6CH8 - chains B and G of the 6 polymer chains in the assembly; structure by X-ray diffraction, 4.10 A resolution (low resolution: residue-level contacts below are approximate; hydrogen-bond / salt-bridge calls are withheld).

Chain B:
Name: Envelope glycoprotein gp41
Organism: Human immunodeficiency virus 1
UniProt: Q2N0S7 (Q2N0S7_9HIV1); residues 512-664 here correspond to UniProt positions 509-661 (UniProt number = residue number - 3)
Sequence (153 residues; row label = number of the first residue in the row):
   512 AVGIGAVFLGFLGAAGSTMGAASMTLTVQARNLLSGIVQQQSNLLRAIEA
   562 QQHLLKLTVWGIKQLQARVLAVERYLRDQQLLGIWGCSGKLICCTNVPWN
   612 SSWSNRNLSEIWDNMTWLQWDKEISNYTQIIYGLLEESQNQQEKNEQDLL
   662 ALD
Disordered / not traced: 512-519, 558-563
Covalent attachments: N-acetylglucosamine (NAG) linked to Asn611, Asn618, Asn637
Differences from the reference sequence: engineered mutation Cys605 (Thr602 in Q2N0S7)

Chain G:
Name: Envelope glycoprotein gp120
Organism: Human immunodeficiency virus 1
UniProt: Q2N0S6 (Q2N0S6_9HIV1); the construct lacks a stretch of the UniProt sequence and is renumbered around it, so the offset changes along the chain: 31-138 = UniProt 30-137; 147-185 = UniProt 138-176; 187-306 = UniProt 186-305; 309-321 = UniProt 306-318; 2 more segments
Sequence (479 residues; each row starts with the number of its first residue; note: 12 numbers in that range are skipped by the numbering (no residue carries them; nothing is unmodelled there); a row labelled like 185A-185I holds insertion residues (185A, then the next letters in order)):
    31 AENLWVTVYYGVPVWKDAETTLFCASDAKAYETEKHNVWATHACVPTDPN
    81 PQEIHLENVTEEFNMWKNNMVEQMHTDIISLWDQSLKPCVKLTPLCVTLQ
   131 CTNVTNNI
   147 TDDMRGELKNCSFNMTTELRDKKQKVYSLFYRLDVVQIN
185A-185I ENQGNRSNN
   187 SNKEYRLINCNTSAITQACPKVSFEPIPIHYCAPAGFAILKCKDKKFNGT
   237 GPCPSVSTVQCTHGIKPVVSTQLLLNGSLAEEEVMIRSENITNNAKNILV
   287 QFNTPVQINCTRPNNNTRKS
   309 IRIGPGQAFYATG
  321A D
   322 IIGDIRQAHCNVSKATWNETLGKVVKQLRKHFGNNTIIRFANSSGGDLEV
   372 TTHSFNCGGEFFYCNTSGLFNSTWISN
   400 TSVQGSNSTGSNDSITLPCRIKQIINMWQRIGQAMYAPPIQGVIRCVSNI
   450 TGLILTRDGGSTNSTTETFRPGGGDMRDNWRSELYKYKVVKIEPLGVAPT
   500 RCKRRVVGREKR
Disordered / not traced: 31, 147-150, 185A-185I, 400-409, 508-511
Cystine bridges: Cys54-Cys74, Cys126-Cys196, Cys296-Cys331, Cys378-Cys445, Cys385-Cys418
Covalent attachments: glycan linked to Asn88, Asn262, Asn332; N-acetylglucosamine (NAG) linked to Asn133, Asn156, Asn160, Asn197, Asn234, Asn295, Asn301, Asn355, Asn363, Asn392, Asn411, Asn448
Differences from the reference sequence: conflict Asn332 (Thr330 in Q2N0S6); engineered mutation Cys501 (Ala498 in Q2N0S6)

Chain B / chain G interface:
Pairs across the interface (97):
  Phe522(B) with Thr244(G)
  Leu523(B) with Trp45(G); Leu86(G); Ile491(G)
  Ala526(B) with Pro43(G); Trp45(G)
  Gly527(B) with Glu87(G); Asn88(G)
  Ala533(B) with Pro43(G)
  Leu537(B) with Tyr40(G); Gly41(G); Val42(G)
  Gln540(B) with Gly41(G); Pro43(G)
  Ala541(B) with Tyr40(G)
  Leu544(B) with Tyr40(G); Ala221(G); Gly222(G); Pro493(G)
  Leu545(B) with Ala221(G)
  Ile548(B) with Asp78(G)
  Val549(B) with Val75(G)
  Gln550(B) with Val75(G)
  Leu555(B) with His72(G); Ala73(G)
  Arg557(B) with Tyr61(G)
  His564(B) with His66(G)
  Thr569(B) with Thr71(G)
  Trp571(B) with Cys54(G); Trp69(G); Thr71(G); Cys74(G)
  Lys574(B) with Leu52(G); Gln103(G); Asp107(G)
  Gln575(B) with Val75(G)
  Gln577(B) with Thr51(G)
  Ala578(B) with Thr51(G); Phe53(G)
  Leu581(B) with Thr50(G); Thr51(G); Pro220(G); Phe223(G)
  Ala582(B) with Ala221(G)
  Arg585(B) with Gly222(G); Lys490(G); Ile491(G)
  Tyr586(B) with Tyr40(G)
  Asp589(B) with Pro493(G)
  Leu592(B) with Leu494(G)
  Leu593(B) with Tyr40(G); Leu494(G)
  Cys598(B) with Val38(G)
  Lys601(B) with Arg503(G)
  Leu602(B) with Tyr40(G)
  Ile603(B) with Thr37(G); Val38(G); Tyr39(G)
  Cys604(B) with Thr37(G); Val38(G)
  Cys605(B) with Cys501(G); Lys502(G); Arg503(G)
  Thr606(B) with Trp35(G); Val36(G); Cys501(G); Lys502(G)
  Asn607(B) with Trp35(G); Lys502(G); Arg503(G); Arg504(G)
  Val608(B) with Trp35(G); Val36(G)
  Pro609(B) with Leu34(G); Trp35(G)
  Trp610(B) with Leu34(G); Val36(G); Pro498(G)
  Leu619(B) with Arg500(G)
  Ile622(B) with Pro498(G)
  Trp623(B) with Tyr39(G); Ala497(G); Pro498(G)
  Trp628(B) with Tyr39(G); Val42(G); Val44(G)
  Leu629(B) with Pro43(G); Val44(G)
  Trp631(B) with Val496(G)
  Asp632(B) with Lys46(G)
  Lys633(B) with Lys46(G)
  Leu646(B) with Val36(G); Val38(G)
  Gln650(B) with Arg503(G)
  Glu654(B) with Gly507(G)
  Gln658(B) with Gly507(G)
  Leu661(B) with Val506(G)
Other interface residues (no listed pair), chain B (64 interface residues in all): Gly524, Ala525, Ser528, Met530, Gln551, Ser553, Val570, Gln590, Trp596, Tyr643, Lys655
Other interface residues (no listed pair), chain G (62 interface residues in all): Pro76, Ile84, Val89, Leu111, Tyr217, Cys218, Ala219, Ala224, Glu492, Gly495, Thr499

In short:
Chain B and chain G form an interface of 64 and 62 residues respectively. Covalently linked
N-acetylglucosamine: at Asn611(B), Asn618(B) and Asn637(B). Covalently linked N-acetylglucosamine: at
Asn88(G), Asn133(G), Asn156(G), Asn160(G), Asn197(G) and Asn234(G) and 9 more.
Here chain B is Envelope glycoprotein gp41 and chain G is Envelope glycoprotein gp120, both from Human
immunodeficiency virus 1. Entry 6CH8 (Crystal structure of a natively-glycosylated BG505 SOSIP.664 HIV-1
Envelope Trimer in complex with the broadly-neutralizing antibodies ...) was determined by X-ray diffraction,
deposited together with 6CH7, 6CH9 and 6CHB.
